2ZT9 - chains A and G of the 8 polymer chains in the assembly; structure by X-ray diffraction, 3.00 A resolution.

[Chain A]
Protein: Cytochrome b6
Organism: Nostoc sp. PCC 7120
Reference sequence: P0A384 (CYB6_ANASP); residue numbers follow UniProt; this construct covers 1-215
Sequence (215 residues; row label = number of the first residue in the row):
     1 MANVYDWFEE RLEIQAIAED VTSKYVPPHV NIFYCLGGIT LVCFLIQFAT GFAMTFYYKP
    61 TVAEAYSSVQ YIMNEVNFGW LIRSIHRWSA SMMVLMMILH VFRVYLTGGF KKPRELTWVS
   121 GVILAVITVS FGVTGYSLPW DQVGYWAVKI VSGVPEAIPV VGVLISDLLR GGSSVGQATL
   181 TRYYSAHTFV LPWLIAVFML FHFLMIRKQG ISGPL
Ion coordination: heme Fe site 1: His86, His187; heme Fe site 2: His100, His202
Ligand contacts:
  - beta-carotene (BCR): Ile32, Phe33, Cys35, Leu36, Ile39, Met96, Leu99
  - chlorophyll a (CLA): Ile98, Val101, Phe102, Tyr105, Trp118, Ala125, Val126, Val129
  - heme (HEM), molecule 1: Val30, Asn31, Tyr34, Cys35, Gly38, Leu41, Val42, Phe203, Ile206, Arg207, Gly210, Ile211
  - heme (HEM), molecule 2: Tyr34, Cys35, Leu36, Gly37, Gly38, Thr40, Leu41, Met93, Met97, His100, Val101, Arg103, Val104, Thr107, Gly109, Phe110, Arg114, Thr117, Trp118, Gly121, Val122, Leu124, Ala125, Thr128, Met199, His202, Phe203, Ile206, Gly210, Ile211, Ser212
  - heme (HEM), molecule 3: Phe44, Gln47, Phe48, Gly51, Phe52, Met54, Thr55, Tyr58, Val69, Arg83, His86, Arg87, Ala90, Met93, Thr128, Phe131, Gly132, Gly135, Tyr136, Leu138, Pro139, Tyr184, His187, Thr188, Phe189, Pro192
  - dioleoyl-phosphatidylcholine (OPC; (7R,17E)-4-hydroxy-N,N,N,7-tetramethyl-7-[(8E)-octadec-8-enoyloxy]-10-oxo-3,5,9-trioxa-4-phosphaheptacos-17-en-1-aminium 4-oxide): Ile39, Cys43, Met92, Met96
Swiss-Prot annotation at these positions:
  - binding site (heme c): Cys35
  - binding site (heme b): His86, His100, His187, His202

[Chain G]
Protein: Cytochrome b6-f complex subunit 5
Organism: Nostoc sp. PCC 7120
Reference sequence: P58246 (PETG_ANASP); numbering as in UniProt (aligned over 1-37)
Sequence (37 residues; numbered 1 to 37; the number before each row is that of its first residue):
     1 MVEPLLSGIV LGLIVVTLAG LFYAAYKQYK RPNELGG
Ligand contacts:
  - beta-carotene (BCR): Leu13, Val16, Thr17, Ala19, Gly20, Tyr23, Tyr26
  - dioleoyl-phosphatidylcholine (OPC; (7R,17E)-4-hydroxy-N,N,N,7-tetramethyl-7-[(8E)-octadec-8-enoyloxy]-10-oxo-3,5,9-trioxa-4-phosphaheptacos-17-en-1-aminium 4-oxide): Leu5, Ile9, Leu13

[How chain A and chain G interact]
Residue-residue contacts (26):
  Pro28(A) - Asn33(G)
  His29(A) - Gln28(G)
  Asn31(A) - Ala24(G)
  Phe33(A) - Gly20(G)
  Phe33(A) - Leu21(G)  hydrophobic
  Trp88(A) - Leu6(G)  hydrophobic
  Ser91(A) - Leu6(G)
  Met92(A) - Leu6(G)  hydrophobic
  Leu95(A) - Leu13(G)  hydrophobic
  Met96(A) - Leu13(G)  hydrophobic
  Leu99(A) - Leu13(G)
  Leu99(A) - Ile14(G)  hydrophobic
  Leu99(A) - Thr17(G)
  Phe102(A) - Ile14(G)  hydrophobic
  Phe102(A) - Leu18(G)  hydrophobic
  Phe102(A) - Leu21(G)  hydrophobic
  Arg103(A) - Leu21(G)
  Leu106(A) - Leu18(G)  hydrophobic
  Leu106(A) - Leu21(G)  hydrophobic
  Leu106(A) - Phe22(G)  hydrophobic
  Pro214(A) - Glu34(G)
  Pro214(A) - Leu35(G)
  Pro214(A) - Gly36(G)
  Pro214(A) - Gly37(G)  hydrogen bond (backbone-backbone)
  Leu215(A) - Ala25(G)  hydrophobic
  Leu215(A) - Gln28(G)  hydrogen bond (backbone-side chain)
Also at the interface, not in a pair above, chain A (17 interface residues in all): Leu36, Ile98
Also at the interface, not in a pair above, chain G (19 interface residues in all): Leu5, Ile9, Val10

[Summary]
The interface between chain A and chain G involves 17 residues on one side and 19 on the other, with 2
hydrogen bonds. Polar pairs include Leu215(A)-Gln28(G) and Pro214(A)-Gly37(G). Beta-carotene and
dioleoyl-phosphatidylcholine are bound between chain A and chain G.
Here chain A is Cytochrome b6 and chain G is Cytochrome b6-f complex subunit 5, both from Nostoc sp. PCC 7120.
Entry 2ZT9 (Crystal Structure of the Cytochrome b6f Complex from Nostoc sp. PCC 7120) was determined by X-ray
diffraction.
